PDB entry 3FEC | X-ray diffraction, 1.49 A resolution | chain A

[Chain A]
Molecule: Glutamate carboxypeptidase III
From: Homo sapiens
Notes: EC 3.4.17.21; fragment: Extracellular domain
UniProtKB: Q9Y3Q0 (NALD2_HUMAN); numbering as in UniProt (aligned over 36-740)
Sequence (707 residues; each row starts with the number of its first residue):
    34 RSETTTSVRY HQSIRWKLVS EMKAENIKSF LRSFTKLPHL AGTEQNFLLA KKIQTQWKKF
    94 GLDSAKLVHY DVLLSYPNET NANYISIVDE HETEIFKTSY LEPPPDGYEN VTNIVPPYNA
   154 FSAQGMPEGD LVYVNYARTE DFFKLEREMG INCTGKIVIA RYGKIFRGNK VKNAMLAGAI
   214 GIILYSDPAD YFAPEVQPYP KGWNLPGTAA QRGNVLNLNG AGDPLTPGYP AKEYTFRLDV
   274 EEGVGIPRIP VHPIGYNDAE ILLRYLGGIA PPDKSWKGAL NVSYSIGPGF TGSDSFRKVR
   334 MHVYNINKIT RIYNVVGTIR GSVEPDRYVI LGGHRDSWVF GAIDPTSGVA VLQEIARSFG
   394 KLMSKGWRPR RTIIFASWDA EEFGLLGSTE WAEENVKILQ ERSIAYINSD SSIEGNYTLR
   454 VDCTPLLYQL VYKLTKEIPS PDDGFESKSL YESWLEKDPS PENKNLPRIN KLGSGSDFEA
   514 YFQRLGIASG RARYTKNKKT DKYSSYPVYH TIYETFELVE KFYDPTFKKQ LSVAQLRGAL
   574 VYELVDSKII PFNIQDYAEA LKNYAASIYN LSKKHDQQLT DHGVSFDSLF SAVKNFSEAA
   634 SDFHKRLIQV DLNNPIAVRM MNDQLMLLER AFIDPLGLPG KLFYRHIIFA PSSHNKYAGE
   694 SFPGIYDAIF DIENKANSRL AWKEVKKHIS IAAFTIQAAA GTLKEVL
Not modelled in the structure: 34-45, 133-136, 327, 740
Glycans and other covalent adducts: glycan linked to Asn-111, Asn-185, Asn-449; N-acetylglucosamine (NAG) linked to Asn-628
Sequence notes: expression tag (34-35)
Bound ions: Ca2+: Thr-259, Tyr-262, Glu-423, Glu-426; Zn2+ site 1: His-367, Asp-377, Asp-443 (together with MPO); Zn2+ site 2: Asp-377, Glu-415, His-543 (together with MPO)
Small-molecule neighbours:
  - glutamic acid (GLU): Phe-199, Arg-200, Asn-247, Glu-414, Glu-415, Gly-417, Leu-418, Gly-508, Glu-512, Tyr-542, His-543, Lys-689, Tyr-690
  - glutamic acid / MPO: Phe-199, Arg-200, Asn-247, His-367, Trp-371, Asp-377, Glu-414, Glu-415, Phe-416, Gly-417, Leu-418, Asp-443, Gly-508, Ser-509, Glu-512, Tyr-542, His-543, Lys-689, Tyr-690
  - MPO (3[N-morpholino]propane sulfonic acid): Phe-199, Arg-200, Asn-247, His-367, Asp-377, Glu-414, Glu-415, Phe-416, Gly-417, Leu-418, Asp-443, Gly-508, Ser-509, Tyr-542, His-543, Lys-689, Tyr-690
From the paper describing this entry:
  - post-translational modification sites: Asn-111, Asn-185, Asn-449, Asn-628
  - self-association interface (contacts with another copy of this molecule): Tyr-262 to Phe-269
  - Zn2+ coordination: His-367, Asp-377, Glu-415, Asp-443, His-543
  - binding site for MPO: His-367, Asp-377, Glu-414, Asp-443, Tyr-542, His-543
  - conformationally variable residues (helix shift, order/disorder transition): Asn-168 to Ile-190, Ile-681 to Ser-694
  - binding site for glutamic acid: Arg-200, Asn-247, Tyr-542, Lys-689, Tyr-690

[Summary]
Chain A binds glutamic acid, compound MPO and glutamic acid / MPO. N-acetylglucosamine is covalently linked to
Asn-111, Asn-185, Asn-449 and Asn-628. The paper reports a binding site for MPO at His-367, Asp-377 and
Glu-414 among others; a binding site for glutamic acid at Arg-200, Asn-247 and Tyr-542 among others.
Chain A is Glutamate carboxypeptidase III (Homo sapiens); the structure, Crystal structure of human Glutamate
Carboxypeptidase III (GCPIII/NAALADase II), pseudo-unliganded, was determined by X-ray diffraction together
with 3FED, 3FEE and 3FF3 from the same study.
